PDB entry 5V6R | X-ray diffraction, 2.70 A resolution | chain A

# Chain A
Protein: Plexin-D1
Source organism: Mus musculus
UniProt: Q3UH93 (PLXD1_MOUSE); residue numbers follow UniProt; this construct covers 1339-1925
Amino-acid sequence (587 residues; each row starts with the number of its first residue):
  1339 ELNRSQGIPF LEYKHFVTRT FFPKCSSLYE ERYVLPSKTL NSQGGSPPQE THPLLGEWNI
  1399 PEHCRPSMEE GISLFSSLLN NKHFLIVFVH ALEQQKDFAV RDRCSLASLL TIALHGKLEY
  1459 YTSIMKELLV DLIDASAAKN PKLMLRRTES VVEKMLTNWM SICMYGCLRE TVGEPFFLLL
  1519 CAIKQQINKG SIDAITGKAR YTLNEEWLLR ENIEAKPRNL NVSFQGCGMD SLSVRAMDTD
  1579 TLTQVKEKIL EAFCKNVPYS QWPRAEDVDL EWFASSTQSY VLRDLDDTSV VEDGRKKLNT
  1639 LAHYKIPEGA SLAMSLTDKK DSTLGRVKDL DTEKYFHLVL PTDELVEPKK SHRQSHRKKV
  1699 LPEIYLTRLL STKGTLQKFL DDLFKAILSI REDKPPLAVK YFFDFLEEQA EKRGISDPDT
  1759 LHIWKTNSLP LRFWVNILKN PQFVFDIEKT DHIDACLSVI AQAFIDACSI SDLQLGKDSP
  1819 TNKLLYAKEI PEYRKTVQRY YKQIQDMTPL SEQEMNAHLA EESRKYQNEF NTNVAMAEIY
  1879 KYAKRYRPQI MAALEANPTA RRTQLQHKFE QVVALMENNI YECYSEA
Unresolved in the structure: 1339-1344, 1362-1388, 1564-1567, 1656-1669, 1678-1696, 1810-1819, 1924-1925
Disulfides: Cys1402-Cys1921

# Summary
Chain A is Plexin-D1 (Mus musculus); the structure, Structure of Plexin D1 intracellular domain, was
determined by X-ray diffraction together with 5V6B, 5V6E, 5V6H and 5V6T from the same study.
